4XP4 - chains L and H of the 3 polymer chains in the assembly; structure by X-ray diffraction, 2.80 A resolution.

[Chain L]
Protein: Antibody fragment heavy chain-protein, 9D5-heavy chain
Organism: Mus musculus
Notes: antibody fragment or engineered binder
Sequence (237 residues; row label = number of the first residue in the row; numbers below 1 keep their minus sign (Met-21 is residue -21)):
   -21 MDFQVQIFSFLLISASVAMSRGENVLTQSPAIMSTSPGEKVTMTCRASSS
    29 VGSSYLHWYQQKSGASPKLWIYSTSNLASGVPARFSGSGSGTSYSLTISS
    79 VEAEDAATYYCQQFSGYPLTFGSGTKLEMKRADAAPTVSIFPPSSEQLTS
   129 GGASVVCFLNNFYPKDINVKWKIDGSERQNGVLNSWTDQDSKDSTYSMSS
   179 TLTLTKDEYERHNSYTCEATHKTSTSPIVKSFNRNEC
Disordered / not traced: -21 to 0, 215
Cystine bridges: Cys23-Cys89, Cys135-Cys195

[Chain H]
Protein: Antibody fragment heavy chain-protein, 9D5-light chain
Organism: Mus musculus
Notes: antibody fragment or engineered binder
Sequence (240 residues; numbered -18 to 221; the number before each row is that of its first residue; numbers below 1 keep their minus sign (Met-18 is residue -18)):
   -18 MNFGLRLVFLVLILKGVQCEVQLVESGGGLVKPGGSLKLSCAASGFTFSS
    32 YAMSWVRQSPEKRLEWVAEISSGGRYIYYSDTVTGRFTISRDNARNILHL
    82 EMSSLRSEDTAMYYCARGEVRQRGFDYWGQGTTLTVSSAKTTAPSVYPLA
   132 PVCGDTTGSSVTLGCLVKGYFPEPVTLTWNSGSLSSGVHTFPAVLQSDLY
   182 TLSSSVTVTSSTWPSQSITCNVAHPASSTKVDKKIEPRGP
Disordered / not traced: -18 to 0, 220-221
Cystine bridges: Cys22-Cys96, Cys146-Cys201

[Interface between chain L and chain H]
Pairs across the interface (77):
  Ser32(L) - Gln103(H)
  Tyr33(L) - Arg102(H)
  Tyr33(L) - Gln103(H)  hydrogen bond
  His35(L) - Arg102(H)  hydrogen bond (side chain-backbone)
  His35(L) - Gln103(H)
  His35(L) - Arg104(H)
  His35(L) - Gly105(H)
  Tyr37(L) - Gly105(H)
  Tyr37(L) - Phe106(H)  hydrogen bond (side chain-backbone)
  Tyr37(L) - Trp109(H)
  Gln39(L) - Gln39(H)  hydrogen bond
  Gln39(L) - Tyr95(H)
  Ser44(L) - Tyr95(H)
  Ser44(L) - Gly110(H)  hydrogen bond (side chain-backbone)
  Pro45(L) - Tyr95(H)
  Pro45(L) - Trp109(H)
  Leu47(L) - Arg104(H)
  Leu47(L) - Phe106(H)
  Leu47(L) - Asp107(H)
  Tyr50(L) - Gln103(H)
  Tyr50(L) - Arg104(H)
  Ser51(L) - Gln103(H)
  Tyr88(L) - Gln39(H)  hydrogen bond
  Tyr88(L) - Lys43(H)  hydrogen bond (side chain-backbone)
  Tyr88(L) - Leu45(H)  hydrophobic
  Gln90(L) - Phe106(H)
  Phe92(L) - Glu50(H)
  Phe92(L) - Arg102(H)
  Phe92(L) - Gly105(H)
  Phe92(L) - Phe106(H)  hydrophobic
  Tyr95(L) - Trp47(H)  hydrophobic
  Tyr95(L) - Glu50(H)  hydrogen bond
  Tyr95(L) - Tyr59(H)
  Tyr95(L) - Arg102(H)  hydrogen bond
  Pro96(L) - Trp47(H)  hydrophobic
  Leu97(L) - Trp47(H)
  Leu97(L) - Phe106(H)  hydrophobic
  Phe99(L) - Val37(H)  hydrophobic
  Phe99(L) - Leu45(H)  hydrophobic
  Phe99(L) - Phe106(H)  hydrophobic
  Phe99(L) - Trp109(H)  hydrophobic
  Ser117(L) - Thr143(H)
  Phe119(L) - Leu130(H)  hydrophobic
  Phe119(L) - Ala131(H)
  Phe119(L) - Thr143(H)
  Pro120(L) - Ala131(H)
  Ser122(L) - Tyr128(H)
  Ser122(L) - Pro129(H)
  Glu124(L) - Pro129(H)
  Gln125(L) - Tyr128(H)
  Ser132(L) - Leu147(H)
  Phe136(L) - Leu130(H)  hydrophobic
  Phe136(L) - Gly145(H)
  Phe136(L) - Phe172(H)  hydrophobic
  Phe136(L) - Ser184(H)
  Phe136(L) - Ser185(H)
  Phe136(L) - Ser186(H)
  Asn138(L) - His170(H)
  Asn138(L) - Phe172(H)
  Asn138(L) - Ser186(H)  hydrogen bond
  Asn139(L) - His170(H)  hydrogen bond
  Val160(L) - Gln177(H)  hydrogen bond (backbone-side chain)
  Leu161(L) - Val175(H)
  Leu161(L) - Gln177(H)
  Leu161(L) - Thr182(H)
  Asn162(L) - Val175(H)
  Ser163(L) - Phe172(H)
  Ser163(L) - Pro173(H)  hydrogen bond (side chain-backbone)
  Trp164(L) - Pro173(H)
  Thr165(L) - Phe172(H)
  Ser175(L) - His170(H)  hydrogen bond
  Ser175(L) - Phe172(H)
  Met176(L) - Phe172(H)
  Ser177(L) - Phe172(H)
  Ser177(L) - Ser184(H)  hydrogen bond
  Thr181(L) - Lys149(H)
  Glu214(L) - Cys134(H)
Also at the interface, not in a pair above, chain L (43 interface residues in all): Ala43, Ile118, Ser128, Val134, Phe210
Also at the interface, not in a pair above, chain H (42 interface residues in all): Ser61, Asp62, Gln111, Val127, Pro132, Val133, Leu144, Thr171

[Overview]
The interface between chain L and chain H involves 43 residues on one side and 42 on the other, with 15
hydrogen bonds. Among the polar pairs are Tyr33(L)-Gln103(H), His35(L)-Arg102(H) and Tyr37(L)-Phe106(H).
Chain L is Antibody fragment heavy chain-protein, 9D5-heavy chain and chain H is Antibody fragment heavy
chain-protein, 9D5-light chain, both from Mus musculus; the structure, X-ray structure of Drosophila dopamine
transporter in complex with cocaine, was determined by X-ray diffraction, deposited together with 4XPA, 4XPF
and 4XPG.
